Entry 3Q76 (X-ray diffraction, 1.86 A resolution); this record covers chain A.

Chain A:
Molecule: Neutrophil elastase
From: Homo sapiens
Notes: EC 3.4.21.37
Reference sequence: P08246 (ELNE_HUMAN); the construct lacks a stretch of the UniProt sequence and is renumbered around it, so the offset changes along the chain: 16-36 = UniProt 30-50; 38-62 = UniProt 51-75; 63-65 = UniProt 78-80; 66-92 = UniProt 82-108; 7 more segments
Sequence (218 residues; numbered 16 to 243 plus 8 insertion-coded residues; 18 numbers in that range are skipped by the numbering (no residue carries them; nothing is unmodelled there); the number before each row is that of its first residue; a row labelled like 62A-62B holds insertion residues (62A, then the next letters in order)):
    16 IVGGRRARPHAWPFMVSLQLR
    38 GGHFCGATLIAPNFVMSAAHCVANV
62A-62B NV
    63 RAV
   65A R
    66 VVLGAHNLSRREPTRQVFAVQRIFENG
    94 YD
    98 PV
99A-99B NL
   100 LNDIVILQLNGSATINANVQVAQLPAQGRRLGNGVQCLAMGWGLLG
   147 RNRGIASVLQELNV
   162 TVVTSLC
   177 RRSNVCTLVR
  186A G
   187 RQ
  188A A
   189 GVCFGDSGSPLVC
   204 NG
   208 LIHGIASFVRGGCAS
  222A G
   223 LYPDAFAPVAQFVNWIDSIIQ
Curated features (UniProtKB/Swiss-Prot):
  - active site (Charge relay system): His57, Asp102, Ser195
  - glycosylation (N-linked (GlcNAc...) asparagine): Asn72, Asn109, Asn159
Cystine bridges: Cys42-Cys58, Cys136-Cys201, Cys168-Cys182, Cys191-Cys220
Covalent attachments: N-acetylglucosamine (NAG) linked to Asn109; glycan linked to Asn159

Summary:
N-acetylglucosamine is covalently linked to Asn109. Curated annotation (UniProt) lists 3 active-site residues.
Chain A is Neutrophil elastase (Homo sapiens); the structure, Structure of human neutrophil elastase
(uncomplexed), was determined by X-ray diffraction (same publication as 3Q77).
